Entry 7KJK (electron microscopy, 3.60 A resolution); this record covers chains A5 and A7 of the 42 polymer chains in the assembly.

== Chain A5 ==
Name: Tail terminator protein
Source organism: Vibrio phage XM1
Chain sequence (161 residues; numbered 1 to 161; the number before each row is that of its first residue):
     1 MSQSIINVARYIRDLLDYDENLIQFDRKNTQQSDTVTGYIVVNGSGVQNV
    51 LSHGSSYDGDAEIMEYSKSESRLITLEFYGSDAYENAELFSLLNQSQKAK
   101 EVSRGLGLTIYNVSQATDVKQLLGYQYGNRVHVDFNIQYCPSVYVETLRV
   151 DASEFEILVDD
Disordered / not traced: 1, 161

== Chain A7 ==
Name: Tail tube protein
Source organism: Vibrio phage XM1
Chain sequence (143 residues; row label = number of the first residue in the row):
     1 MSVIVYRNNQSTLTLNGYTFQHLYQGAALVLTPVNAKTARTNSINGGVSI
    51 SGRVDGGVHTLAIMVQKHSPDDKFLNDAKNSQEPVVFDGSMKRAYTESGT
   101 LKKATTTLETGSITTQPTKTDNNQDPDDSRTYVIEFRNSVETF
Disordered / not traced: 1

== Chain A5 / chain A7 interface ==
Pairs across the interface (21; chain A5 residue first):
  Gly54(A5) - Ser2(A7)
  Ser56(A5) - Ser2(A7)
  Glu65(A5) - Val3(A7)
  Ser67(A5) - Ser2(A7)
  Ser67(A5) - Val3(A7)  hydrogen bond (side chain-backbone)
  Lys100(A5) - Arg7(A7)
  Lys100(A5) - Asn8(A7)
  Lys100(A5) - Asn9(A7)
  Arg104(A5) - Arg7(A7)
  Gly107(A5) - Val5(A7)
  Leu108(A5) - Val5(A7)
  Thr109(A5) - Val5(A7)
  Thr109(A5) - Tyr6(A7)
  Ile110(A5) - Asn9(A7)
  Tyr111(A5) - Asn9(A7)
  Asn112(A5) - Asn9(A7)  hydrogen bond
  Asn112(A5) - Gln25(A7)
  Gln138(A5) - Ile4(A7)
  Gln138(A5) - Tyr6(A7)
  Cys140(A5) - Val3(A7)  hydrophobic
  Cys140(A5) - Ile4(A7)  hydrogen bond (side chain-backbone)
Also at the interface, not in a pair above, chain A5 (18 interface residues in all): Leu106, Val113, Ser114, Ser142
Also at the interface, not in a pair above, chain A7 (10 interface residues in all): Gln10

== In short ==
The interface between chain A5 and chain A7 involves 18 residues on one side and 10 on the other, with 3
hydrogen bonds. Polar pairs include Ser67(A5)-Val3(A7), Asn112(A5)-Asn9(A7) and Cys140(A5)-Ile4(A7).
Here chain A5 is Tail terminator protein and chain A7 is Tail tube protein, both from Vibrio phage XM1. Entry
7KJK (The Neck region of Phage XM1 (6-fold symmetry)) was determined by electron microscopy (same publication
as 7KMX, 7KLN and 7KH1).
